7R0W - chains I and D of the 18 polymer chains in the assembly; structure by electron microscopy, 2.80 A resolution.

== Chain I ==
Molecule: Cytochrome b6
Source organism: Synechocystis sp. PCC 6803
UniProtKB: Q57038 (CYB6_SYNY3); residue numbers follow UniProt; this construct covers 1-222
Amino-acid sequence (222 residues; each row starts with the number of its first residue):
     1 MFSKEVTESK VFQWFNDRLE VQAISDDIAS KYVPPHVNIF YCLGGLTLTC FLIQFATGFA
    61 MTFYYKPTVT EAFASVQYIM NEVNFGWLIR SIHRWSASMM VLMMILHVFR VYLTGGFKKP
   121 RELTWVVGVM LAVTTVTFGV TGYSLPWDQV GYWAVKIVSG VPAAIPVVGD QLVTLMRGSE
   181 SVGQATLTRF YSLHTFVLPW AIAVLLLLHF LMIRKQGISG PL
Bound ions: heme Fe site 1: His93, His194; heme Fe site 2: His107, His209
Residues lining bound ligands:
  - 6PL ((4S,7R)-4-hydroxy-N,N,N-trimethyl-9-oxo-7-[(palmitoyloxy)methyl]-3,5,8-trioxa-4-phosphahexacosan-1-aminium 4-oxide): Leu46, Cys50, Met99, Met103
  - chlorophyll a (CLA): Ile105, Val108, Phe109, Tyr112, Trp125, Val129, Met130, Ala132, Val133, Val136
  - beta,beta-caroten-4-one (ECH): Ile39, Phe40, Cys42, Leu43, Leu46, Met103, Leu106
  - heme (HEM), molecule 1: Lys31, Val37, Asn38, Tyr41, Cys42, Gly45, Leu46, Leu48, Thr49, Phe210, Ile213, Arg214, Gly217, Ile218
  - heme (HEM), molecule 2: Tyr41, Gly44, Gly45, Thr47, Leu48, Met100, Met104, His107, Val108, Arg110, Val111, Gly116, Phe117, Arg121, Thr124, Trp125, Gly128, Val129, Leu131, Ala132, Thr135, Ile202, Leu206, His209, Phe210, Ile213, Gly217, Ile218, Ser219
  - heme (HEM), molecule 3: Phe51, Gln54, Phe55, Gly58, Phe59, Met61, Thr62, Tyr65, Val76, Arg90, His93, Arg94, Ala97, Met100, Val101, Thr135, Phe138, Gly139, Gly142, Tyr143, Leu145, Pro146, Tyr191, His194, Thr195, Pro199
  - plastoquinone 9 (PL9; 2,3-dimethyl-5-(3,7,11,15,19,23,27,31,35-nonamethyl-2,6,10,14,18,22,26,30,34-hexatriacontanonaenyl-2,5-cyclohexadiene-1,4-dione-2,3-dimethyl-5-solanesyl-1,4-benzoquinone), molecule 1: Ile28, Phe51, Leu52, Ile53, Phe55, Ala56, Phe59, Ala203, Leu206, Leu207, Phe210, Arg214
  - plastoquinone 9 (PL9), molecule 2: Trp200, Ala201, Val204
Swiss-Prot annotation at these positions:
  - binding site (heme b): Tyr41, Arg90, His93, Arg94, His107, Arg110, His194, His209, Ser219
  - binding site (heme c): Cys42, Arg214, Ile218

== Chain D ==
Molecule: Rieske domain, PetC
Source organism: Synechocystis sp. PCC 6803
Amino-acid sequence (192 residues; each row starts with the number of its first residue):
     1 MLVKILKFRR FIMTQISGSP DVPDLGRRQF MNLLTFGTIT GVAAGALYPA VKYLIPPSSG
    61 GSGGGVTAKD ALGNDVKVTE FLASHNAGDR VLAQGLKGDP TYIVVQGDDT IANYGINAVC
   121 THLGCVVPWN ASENKFMCPC HGSQYNAEGK VVRGPAPLSL ALAHATVTDD DKLVLSTWTE
   181 TDFRTDEDPW WA
Disordered / not traced: 1-20, 169-171
Cystine bridges: Cys125-Cys140
Bound ions: 2Fe-2S cluster Fe: Cys138, His141
Residues lining bound ligands: 2Fe-2S cluster (FES): Cys120, His122, Leu123, Gly124, Cys125, Cys138, Cys140, His141, Gly142, Ser143, Pro155

== Interface between chain I and chain D ==
Contacting residue pairs (17; chain I residue first):
  Trp153(I) - Gly124(D)
  Trp153(I) - Val126(D)  hydrophobic
  Lys156(I) - Gly124(D)
  Ile157(I) - Leu123(D)  hydrophobic
  Ile157(I) - Cys125(D)  hydrophobic
  Val161(I) - Leu123(D)  hydrophobic
  Thr174(I) - Pro56(D)
  Leu175(I) - Pro56(D)
  Arg177(I) - Lys97(D)
  Gly178(I) - Pro56(D)
  Ser179(I) - Pro56(D)
  Glu180(I) - Lys97(D)
  Glu180(I) - Gly98(D)  hydrogen bond (side chain-backbone)
  Ser181(I) - Lys97(D)
  Ser181(I) - Gly98(D)
  Arg189(I) - Leu54(D)  hydrogen bond (side chain-backbone)
  Arg189(I) - Pro56(D)
Also at the interface, not in a pair above, chain D (9 interface residues in all): Ile55

== Summary ==
12 residues of chain I and 9 residues of chain D are in contact; the contacts include 2 hydrogen bonds. Among
the polar pairs are Glu180(I)-Gly98(D) and Arg189(I)-Leu54(D). Ligands of chain I: 3 copies of heme,
beta,beta-caroten-4-one, plastoquinone 9, chlorophyll a and compound 6PL.
Chain I is Cytochrome b6 and chain D is Rieske domain, PetC, both from Synechocystis sp. PCC 6803; the
structure, 2.8 Angstrom cryo-EM structure of the dimeric cytochrome b6f-PetP complex from Synechocystis sp.
PCC 6803 with ..., was determined by electron microscopy (same publication as 7ZXY).
